4M9H - chains A and P of the 4 polymer chains in the assembly; structure by X-ray diffraction, 2.39 A resolution.

[Chain A]
Molecule: DNA polymerase beta
Source organism: Homo sapiens
Notes: EC 2.7.7.7, 4.2.99.-
UniProt: P06746 (DPOLB_HUMAN); numbering as in UniProt (aligned over 1-335)
Sequence (335 residues; each row starts with the number of its first residue):
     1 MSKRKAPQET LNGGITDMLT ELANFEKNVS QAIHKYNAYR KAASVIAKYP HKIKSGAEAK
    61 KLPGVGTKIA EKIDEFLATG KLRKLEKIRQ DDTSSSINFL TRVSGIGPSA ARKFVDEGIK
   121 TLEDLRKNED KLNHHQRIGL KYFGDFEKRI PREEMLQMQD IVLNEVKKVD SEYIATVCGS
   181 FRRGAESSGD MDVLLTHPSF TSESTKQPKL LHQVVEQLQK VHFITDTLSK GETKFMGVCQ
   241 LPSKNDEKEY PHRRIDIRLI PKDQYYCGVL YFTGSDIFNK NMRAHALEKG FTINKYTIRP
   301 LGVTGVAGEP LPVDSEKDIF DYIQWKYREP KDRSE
Unresolved in the structure: 1-10, 203-208, 244-247, 335
Differences from the reference sequence: engineered mutation Lys295 (Glu in P06746)
UniProt features mapped onto this chain:
  - region: Arg183 to Asp192 (DNA-binding)
  - active site: Lys72 (Nucleophile)
  - binding site (K(+)): Lys60, Leu62, Val65, Thr101, Val103, Ile106
  - binding site (Na(+)): Lys60, Leu62, Val65, Thr101, Val103, Ile106
  - binding site (dATP): Arg149, Ser180, Arg183, Gly189, Asp190
  - binding site (dCTP): Arg149, Ser180, Arg183, Gly189, Asp190
  - binding site (dGTP): Arg149, Ser180, Arg183, Gly189, Asp190, Asp192
  - binding site (dTTP): Arg149, Ser180, Arg183, Gly189, Asp190
  - binding site (Mg(2+)): Asp190, Asp192, Asp256
  - modified residue: Lys72 (N6-acetyllysine), Arg83 (Omega-N-methylarginine), Arg152 (Omega-N-methylarginine)
  - cross-link (Glycyl lysine isopeptide (Lys-Gly)): Lys41 (interchain with G-Cter in ubiquitin), Lys61 (interchain with G-Cter in ubiquitin), Lys81 (interchain with G-Cter in ubiquitin)
Metal / ion sites: Na+ site 1: Lys60, Leu62, Val65 (shared with 1 residue of chain D); Na+ site 2: Thr101, Val103, Ile106 (shared with DG9(P) of chain P)
Residues lining bound ligands: dTTP (TTP): Arg149, Gly179, Ser180, Arg183, Ser187, Ser188, Gly189, Asp190, Asp192
What the authors report for this chain:
  - conformationally variable residues (side-chain flip): Arg258
  - mutagenesis - E295K (225-fold): decreased binding to dTTP
  - mutagenesis - E295K (225-fold): decreased binding to cognate nucleotide
  - mutagenesis - E295K (220-fold): decreased catalytic activity on correct incorporation

[Chain P]
Molecule: DNA Primer Strand
Sequence (10 nucleotides; numbered 1 to 10; the number before each row is that of its first residue):
     1 GCTGATGCGC
Metal / ion sites: Na+: DG9 (shared with Thr101(A), Val103(A), Ile106(A) of chain A)

[How chain A and chain P interact]
Pairs across the interface (13):
  Val103(A) - DG9(P)  phosphate contact
  Ser104(A) - DG9(P)  phosphate contact
  Gly105(A) - DC8(P)  phosphate contact
  Gly105(A) - DG9(P)  hydrogen bond to the phosphate
  Ile106(A) - DG9(P)  phosphate contact
  Gly107(A) - DC8(P)  hydrogen bond to the phosphate
  Pro108(A) - DC8(P)  phosphate contact
  Ser109(A) - DG7(P)  phosphate contact
  Ser109(A) - DC8(P)  hydrogen bond to the phosphate
  Ala110(A) - DC8(P)  hydrogen bond to the phosphate
  His135(A) - DG9(P)  sugar contact
  Arg254(A) - DC10(P)  salt bridge to the phosphate
  Asp256(A) - DC10(P)  sugar contact
Also at the interface, not in a pair above, chain A (15 interface residues in all): Asp190, Lys234, Met236, Arg258

[Overview]
The interface between chain A and chain P involves 15 residues on one side and 4 on the other; the contacts
include 4 hydrogen bonds and 1 salt bridge. Among the polar pairs are Gly105(A)-DG9(P), Gly107(A)-DC8(P) and
Ser109(A)-DC8(P). From the paper: E295K of chain A reduces binding to dTTP; conformational variability at
Arg258(A).
Chain A is DNA polymerase beta (Homo sapiens) and chain P is DNA Primer Strand; the structure, DNA Polymerase
Beta E295K Soaked with dTTP, was determined by X-ray diffraction (same publication as 4M9G, 4M9J, 4M9L and
4M9N).
